8G2W - chains G and H of the 8 polymer chains in the assembly; structure by electron microscopy, 3.70 A resolution.

[Chain G (and H)]
Name: DNA-directed RNA polymerase subunit alpha
Source organism: Escherichia coli
Notes: EC 2.7.7.6; chain H of this document is another copy of the same molecule, construct and numbering; everything in this record applies to it too
UniProt: A0A5B9AW69 (A0A5B9AW69_ECOLX); numbering as in UniProt (aligned over 1-234)
Amino-acid sequence (235 residues; numbered 1 to 235; the number before each row is that of its first residue):
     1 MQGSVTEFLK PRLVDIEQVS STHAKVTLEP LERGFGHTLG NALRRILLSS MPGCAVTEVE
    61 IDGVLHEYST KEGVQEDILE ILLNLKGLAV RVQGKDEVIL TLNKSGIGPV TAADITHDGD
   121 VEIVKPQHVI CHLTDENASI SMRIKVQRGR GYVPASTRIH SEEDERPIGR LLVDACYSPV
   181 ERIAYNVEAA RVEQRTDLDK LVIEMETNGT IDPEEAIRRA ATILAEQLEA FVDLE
Unresolved in the structure: 1-7, 160-165, 235 (chain H: 1-4, 159-169, 235)
Construct notes: expression tag (235)

[How chain G and chain H interact]
Contacting residue pairs (65):
  Phe8(G) - Ser50(H)
  Phe8(G) - Arg150(H)
  Phe8(G) - Ile223(H)  hydrophobic
  Leu9(G) - Gln227(H)  hydrogen bond (backbone-side chain)
  Lys10(G) - Glu226(H)
  Pro11(G) - Gln227(H)
  Pro11(G) - Ala230(H)
  Pro11(G) - Phe231(H)
  Arg12(G) - Phe231(H)
  Leu13(G) - Phe231(H)
  Leu28(G) - Phe231(H)  hydrophobic
  Leu31(G) - Gln227(H)
  Glu32(G) - Gln227(H)  hydrogen bond
  Phe35(G) - Ile46(H)  hydrophobic
  Phe35(G) - Ser50(H)
  Phe35(G) - Ile223(H)  hydrophobic
  Phe35(G) - Gln227(H)
  His37(G) - Arg45(H)  hydrogen bond
  Thr38(G) - Ala42(H)
  Thr38(G) - Arg45(H)
  Leu39(G) - Leu228(H)  hydrophobic
  Asn41(G) - Asn41(H)
  Ala42(G) - Thr38(H)
  Arg45(G) - Gly34(H)  hydrogen bond (side chain-backbone)
  Arg45(G) - Thr38(H)  hydrogen bond
  Ile46(G) - Phe35(H)  hydrophobic
  Ser50(G) - Phe8(H)
  Ser50(G) - Phe35(H)
  Arg148(G) - Val5(H)
  Gly149(G) - Val5(H)
  Arg150(G) - Val5(H)  hydrogen bond (side chain-backbone)
  Arg150(G) - Glu7(H)  hydrogen bond (side chain-backbone)
  Arg150(G) - Phe8(H)
  Arg218(G) - Ala230(H)
  Arg218(G) - Phe231(H)  hydrogen bond (side chain-backbone)
  Arg218(G) - Asp233(H)  salt bridge
  Arg219(G) - Thr6(H)
  Ala221(G) - Leu228(H)  hydrophobic
  Ala221(G) - Phe231(H)  hydrophobic
  Ala221(G) - Val232(H)
  Thr222(G) - Val232(H)
  Ile223(G) - Phe8(H)  hydrophobic
  Ile223(G) - Phe35(H)  hydrophobic
  Leu224(G) - Leu228(H)  hydrophobic
  Ala225(G) - Val232(H)  hydrophobic
  Glu226(G) - Lys10(H)
  Gln227(G) - Leu9(H)
  Gln227(G) - Pro11(H)
  Gln227(G) - Phe35(H)
  Leu228(G) - Leu39(H)  hydrophobic
  Leu228(G) - Leu224(H)  hydrophobic
  Glu229(G) - Lys10(H)
  Ala230(G) - Lys10(H)
  Ala230(G) - Pro11(H)  hydrophobic
  Phe231(G) - Leu28(H)  hydrophobic
  Phe231(G) - Leu39(H)  hydrophobic
  Phe231(G) - Leu43(H)  hydrophobic
  Phe231(G) - Leu201(H)  hydrophobic
  Phe231(G) - Ile203(H)  hydrophobic
  Phe231(G) - Ile217(H)  hydrophobic
  Phe231(G) - Arg218(H)  hydrogen bond (backbone-side chain)
  Val232(G) - Arg218(H)
  Val232(G) - Ala221(H)  hydrophobic
  Val232(G) - Thr222(H)
  Asp233(G) - Arg218(H)
Other interface residues (no listed pair), chain G (39 interface residues in all): Arg33, Gly34, Ser49
Other interface residues (no listed pair), chain H (41 interface residues in all): Arg12, Leu31, Glu32, His37, Ser49, Arg195, Ala225

[In short]
39 residues of chain G face 41 of chain H across their interface, with 9 hydrogen bonds and 1 salt bridge.
Polar pairs include Arg218(G)-Asp233(H), Leu9(G)-Gln227(H) and Glu32(G)-Gln227(H).
Chain G and chain H are both DNA-directed RNA polymerase subunit alpha (Escherichia coli); the structure,
Cryo-EM structure of 3DVA component 2 of Escherichia coli que-PEC (paused elongation complex) RNA Polymerase
minus ..., was determined by electron microscopy together with 8F3C, 8G00, 8G1S, 8G4W, 8G7E and 8G8Z from the
same study.
